8VQD - chains A and C of the 3 polymer chains in the assembly; structure by electron microscopy, 2.61 A resolution.

Chain A:
Name: Receptor tyrosine-protein kinase erbB-2/hIgG1 Fc domain fusion
Source organism: Homo sapiens
Notes: EC 2.7.10.1
Reference sequence: P04626 (ERBB2_HUMAN); residues 23-652 carry their UniProt numbers (630 of 894 residues fall inside the UniProt entry; the rest is not from it)
Amino-acid sequence (894 residues; row label = number of the first residue in the row):
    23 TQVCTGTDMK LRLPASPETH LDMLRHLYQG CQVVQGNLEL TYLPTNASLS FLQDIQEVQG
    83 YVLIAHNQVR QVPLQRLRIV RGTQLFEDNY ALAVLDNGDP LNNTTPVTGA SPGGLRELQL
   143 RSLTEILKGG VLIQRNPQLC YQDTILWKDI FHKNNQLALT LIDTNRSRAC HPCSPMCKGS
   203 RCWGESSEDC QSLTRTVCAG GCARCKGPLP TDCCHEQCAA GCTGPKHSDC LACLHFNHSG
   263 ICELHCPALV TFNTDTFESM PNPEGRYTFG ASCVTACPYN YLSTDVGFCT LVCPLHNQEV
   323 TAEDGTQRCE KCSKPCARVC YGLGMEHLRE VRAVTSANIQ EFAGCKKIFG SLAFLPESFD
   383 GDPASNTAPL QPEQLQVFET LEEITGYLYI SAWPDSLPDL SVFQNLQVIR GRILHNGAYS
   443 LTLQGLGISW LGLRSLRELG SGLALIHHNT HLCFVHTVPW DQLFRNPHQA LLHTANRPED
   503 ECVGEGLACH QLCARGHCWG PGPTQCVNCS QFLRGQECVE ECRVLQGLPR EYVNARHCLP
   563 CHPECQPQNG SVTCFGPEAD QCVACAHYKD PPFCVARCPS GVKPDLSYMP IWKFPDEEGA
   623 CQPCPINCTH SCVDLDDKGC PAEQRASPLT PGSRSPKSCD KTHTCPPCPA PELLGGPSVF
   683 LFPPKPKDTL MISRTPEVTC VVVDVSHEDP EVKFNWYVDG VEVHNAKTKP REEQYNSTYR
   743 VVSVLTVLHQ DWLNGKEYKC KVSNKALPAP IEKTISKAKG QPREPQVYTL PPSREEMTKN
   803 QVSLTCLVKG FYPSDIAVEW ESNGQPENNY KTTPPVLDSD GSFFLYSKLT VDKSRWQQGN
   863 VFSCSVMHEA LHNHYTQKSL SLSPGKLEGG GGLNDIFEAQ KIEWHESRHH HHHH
Disordered / not traced: 121-132, 275-280, 543-916
Construct notes: conflict Phe274 (Tyr in P04626); engineered mutation Phe310 (Ser in P04626)
Disulfides: Cys26-Cys53, Cys162-Cys192, Cys195-Cys204, Cys199-Cys212, Cys220-Cys227, Cys224-Cys235, Cys236-Cys244, Cys240-Cys252, Cys255-Cys264, Cys268-Cys295, Cys299-Cys311, Cys315-Cys331, Cys334-Cys338, Cys342-Cys367, Cys475-Cys504, Cys511-Cys520, Cys515-Cys528, Cys531-Cys540
Glycans and other covalent adducts: N-acetylglucosamine (NAG) linked to Asn259
Curated features (UniProtKB/Swiss-Prot):
  - modified residue: Thr182 (Phosphothreonine)
  - glycosylation (N-linked (GlcNAc...) asparagine): Asn68, Asn124, Asn187, Asn259, Asn530, Asn571, Asn629

Chain C:
Name: Variable Heavy chain of TL1 Fab
Source organism: Homo sapiens
Notes: antibody fragment or engineered binder
Amino-acid sequence (257 residues; each row starts with the number of its first residue; numbers below 1 keep their minus sign (Glu-2 is residue -2)):
    -2 EISEVQLVES GGGLVQPGGS LRLSCAASGF TWSGAYIHWV RQAPGKGLEW VASIYSAGGY
    58 TDYADSVKGR FTISADTSKN TAYLQMNSLR AEDTAVYYCA RYGTYELKSY GSWESLPAFD
   118 YWGQGTLVTV FNQIKGPSVF PLAPSSKSTS GGTAALGCLV KDYFPEPVTV SWNSGALTSG
   178 VHTFPAVLQS SGLYSLSSVV TVPSSSLGTQ TYICNVNHKP SNTKVDKKVE PKSCDKTHTG
   238 GGGLNDIFEA QKIEWHE
Disordered / not traced: -2 to 1, 129-254
Disulfides: Cys22-Cys96

How chain A and chain C interact:
Pairs across the interface (42; chain A residue first):
  Thr27(A) - Tyr107(C)
  Gln57(A) - Tyr107(C)  hydrogen bond (backbone-backbone)
  Gln57(A) - Gly108(C)
  Gln81(A) - Leu104(C)
  Thr105(A) - Leu104(C)
  Gln106(A) - Ser106(C)
  Phe258(A) - Trp110(C)  hydrophobic
  His267(A) - Trp29(C)
  Phe274(A) - Ala54(C)
  Phe274(A) - Gly55(C)
  Thr290(A) - Trp110(C)
  Phe291(A) - Tyr107(C)
  Phe291(A) - Gly108(C)
  Gly292(A) - Leu104(C)
  Gly292(A) - Gly108(C)  hydrogen bond (backbone-backbone)
  Gly292(A) - Trp110(C)  hydrogen bond (backbone-side chain)
  Tyr303(A) - Tyr107(C)  hydrogen bond (side chain-backbone)
  Thr306(A) - Tyr102(C)
  Asp307(A) - Tyr52(C)  hydrogen bond
  Val308(A) - Gly31(C)
  Val308(A) - Tyr52(C)
  Val308(A) - Ala54(C)  hydrophobic
  Val308(A) - Tyr102(C)
  Phe310(A) - Trp29(C)
  Phe310(A) - Ser30(C)
  Phe310(A) - Tyr102(C)  hydrophobic
  Phe310(A) - Trp110(C)  hydrophobic
  Cys311(A) - Ser109(C)
  Cys311(A) - Trp110(C)  hydrogen bond (backbone-backbone)
  Thr312(A) - Ser109(C)  hydrogen bond
  Thr312(A) - Trp110(C)  hydrogen bond (side chain-backbone)
  Thr312(A) - Glu111(C)
  Leu313(A) - Tyr107(C)  hydrophobic
  Leu313(A) - Ser109(C)  hydrogen bond (backbone-side chain)
  Val314(A) - Glu111(C)
  Pro316(A) - Tyr102(C)
  Pro316(A) - Ser112(C)
  Leu317(A) - Tyr99(C)
  Lys333(A) - Tyr33(C)  hydrogen bond
  Arg434(A) - Tyr107(C)
  Leu436(A) - Tyr107(C)
  Gly439(A) - Tyr107(C)
Also at the interface, not in a pair above, chain A (28 interface residues in all): Leu266, Val272
Also at the interface, not in a pair above, chain C (20 interface residues in all): Ser53, Lys105, Pro114

Summary:
The interface between chain A and chain C involves 28 residues on one side and 20 on the other, with 10
hydrogen bonds. Polar contacts include Gly292(A)-Trp110(C), Tyr303(A)-Tyr107(C) and Asp307(A)-Tyr52(C).
Covalently linked N-acetylglucosamine: at Asn259(A).
Here chain A is Receptor tyrosine-protein kinase erbB-2/hIgG1 Fc domain fusion and chain C is Variable Heavy
chain of TL1 Fab, both from Homo sapiens. Entry 8VQD (HER2 S310F in complex with TL1 Fab) was determined by
electron microscopy, deposited together with 8VQE.
